Entry 1XHU (X-ray diffraction, 2.95 A resolution); this record covers chains E and A of the 6 polymer chains in the assembly.

# Chain E
Molecule: 7-nt DNA strand
Sequence (7 nucleotides; row label = number of the first residue in the row):
     1 GCCGGTC

# Chain A
Molecule: Type II restriction enzyme HincII
Organism: Haemophilus influenzae
Notes: EC 3.1.21.4
Reference sequence: P17743 (T2C2_HAEIN); residues 2-258 here correspond to UniProt positions 1-257 (UniProt number = residue number - 1)
Amino-acid sequence (257 residues; each row starts with the number of its first residue):
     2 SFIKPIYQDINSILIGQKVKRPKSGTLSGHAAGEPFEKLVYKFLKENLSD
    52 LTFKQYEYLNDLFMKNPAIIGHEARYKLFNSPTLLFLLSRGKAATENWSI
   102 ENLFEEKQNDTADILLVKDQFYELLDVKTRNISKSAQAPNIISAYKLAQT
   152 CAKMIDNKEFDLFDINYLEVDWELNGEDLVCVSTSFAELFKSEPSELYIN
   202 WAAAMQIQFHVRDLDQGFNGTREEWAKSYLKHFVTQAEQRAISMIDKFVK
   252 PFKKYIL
Differences from the reference sequence: conflict Thr-130 (Arg129 in P17743), Trp-173 (Ser172 in P17743)

# Interface between chain E and chain A
Pairs across the interface (13):
  DC3(E) with Tyr-199(A), sugar contact
  DG4(E) with Gln-138(A), hydrogen bond to the base; Tyr-199(A), hydrogen bond to the phosphate; Asn-201(A), sugar contact
  DG5(E) with Gln-138(A), base contact; Asn-201(A), hydrogen bond to the base; Ala-203(A), phosphate contact; Ala-204(A), base contact; Gln-209(A), hydrogen bond to the base; Arg-241(A), salt bridge to the phosphate; Lys-248(A), salt bridge to the phosphate
  DT6(E) with Ala-203(A), base contact; Ala-204(A), base contact

# Summary
4 residues of chain E face 8 of chain A across their interface, with 4 hydrogen bonds and 2 salt bridges.
Among the polar pairs are DG4(E)/Gln-138(A), DG5(E)/Asn-201(A) and DG5(E)/Gln-209(A).
Chain E is a 7-nt DNA strand and chain A is Type II restriction enzyme HincII (Haemophilus influenzae); the
structure, HincII bound to cleaved, cognate DNA containing GTCGAC, was determined by X-ray diffraction
together with 1XHV from the same study.
